PDB entry 9QCT | X-ray diffraction, 1.75 A resolution | chains A and B

[Chain A (and B)]
Name: L-asparaginase II
From: Rhizobium etli
Notes: chain B of this document is another copy of the same molecule, construct and numbering; everything in this record applies to it too
UniProt: Q9RFN5 (Q9RFN5_RHIET); residues 1-367 here correspond to UniProt positions 5-371 (UniProt number = residue number + 4)
Chain sequence (373 residues; numbered -5 to 367; the number before each row is that of its first residue; numbers below 1 keep their minus sign (Gly-5 is residue -5)):
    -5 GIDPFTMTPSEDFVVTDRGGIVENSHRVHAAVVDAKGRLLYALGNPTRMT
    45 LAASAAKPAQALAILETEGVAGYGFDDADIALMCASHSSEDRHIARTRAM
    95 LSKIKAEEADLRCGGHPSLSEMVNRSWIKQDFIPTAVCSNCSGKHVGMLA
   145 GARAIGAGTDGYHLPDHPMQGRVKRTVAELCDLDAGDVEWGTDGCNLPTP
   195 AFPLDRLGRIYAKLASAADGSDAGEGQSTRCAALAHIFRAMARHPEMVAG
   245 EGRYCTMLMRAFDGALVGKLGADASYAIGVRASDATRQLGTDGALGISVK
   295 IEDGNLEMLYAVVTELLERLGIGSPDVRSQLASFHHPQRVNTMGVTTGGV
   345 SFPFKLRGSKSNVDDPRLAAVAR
Disordered / not traced: -5 to 3, 353-367
Construct notes: expression tag (-5 to 0); engineered mutation Ala47 (Arg51 in Q9RFN5)
Metal / ion sites: Zn2+: Cys135, Lys138, Cys189
From the paper describing this entry:
  - Zn2+ coordination: Cys135, Lys138, Cys189
  - conformationally variable residues (side-chain flip): Glu17
  - contacts within the chain: Arg12-Glu17 (hydrogen bond), Ser48-Lys51 (hydrogen bond), Ser48-Ser80 (hydrogen bond), Lys51-Ser80 (hydrogen bond), Lys51-Ala79 (backbone contact), Ser80-Lys263 (hydrogen bond), Lys263-Leu264 (backbone contact)
  - catalytic residues: Ser48, Lys51, Ser80, Lys263
  - mutagenesis - R47A: abolished catalytic activity on L-Asn

[Interface between chain A and chain B]
Contacting residue pairs - 84 pairs, chain A then chain B:
  Arg12(A) - Leu45(B)
  Arg12(A) - Thr186(B)  hydrogen bond (side chain-backbone)
  Arg12(A) - Asp187(B)
  Arg12(A) - Gly188(B)
  Arg12(A) - Thr193(B)
  Ile15(A) - Leu45(B)  hydrophobic
  Ile15(A) - Glu183(B)
  Ile15(A) - Trp184(B)
  Ile15(A) - Gly185(B)
  Ile15(A) - Ala195(B)  hydrophobic
  Val16(A) - Arg42(B)
  Val16(A) - Leu45(B)
  Glu17(A) - Arg42(B)  hydrogen bond (backbone-side chain)
  Glu17(A) - Leu45(B)
  Glu17(A) - Asp267(B)
  Glu17(A) - Lys294(B)  hydrogen bond (backbone-side chain)
  Asn18(A) - Asp267(B)  hydrogen bond
  Asn18(A) - Lys294(B)  hydrogen bond
  Asn18(A) - Glu296(B)
  Asn18(A) - Asp297(B)
  Asn18(A) - Gly298(B)
  Ser19(A) - Glu296(B)  hydrogen bond
  Ser19(A) - Asp297(B)
  His20(A) - Asp297(B)
  Arg42(A) - Val16(B)
  Arg42(A) - Glu17(B)  hydrogen bond (side chain-backbone)
  Leu45(A) - Arg12(B)
  Leu45(A) - Ile15(B)  hydrophobic
  Leu45(A) - Val16(B)
  Leu45(A) - Glu17(B)
  Arg106(A) - Met337(B)
  Cys107(A) - Met337(B)
  Gly108(A) - Thr336(B)  hydrogen bond (backbone-side chain)
  Gly108(A) - Met337(B)
  Gly109(A) - Thr336(B)
  Arg119(A) - Ile122(B)
  Arg119(A) - Asp125(B)  salt bridge
  Ile122(A) - Arg119(B)
  Ile122(A) - Ile122(B)  hydrophobic
  Ile122(A) - Lys123(B)
  Lys123(A) - Ile122(B)
  Lys123(A) - Asp125(B)  salt bridge
  Asp125(A) - Lys123(B)  salt bridge
  Glu183(A) - Ile15(B)
  Trp184(A) - Ile15(B)
  Gly185(A) - Ile15(B)
  Thr186(A) - Arg12(B)  hydrogen bond (backbone-side chain)
  Thr186(A) - Asn335(B)
  Thr186(A) - Thr341(B)
  Asp187(A) - Arg12(B)
  Asp187(A) - Asn335(B)  hydrogen bond (backbone-side chain)
  Gly188(A) - Arg12(B)
  Gly188(A) - Asn335(B)
  Gly188(A) - Thr336(B)  hydrogen bond (backbone-side chain)
  Asn190(A) - Asn335(B)  hydrogen bond
  Asn190(A) - Met337(B)
  Asn190(A) - Val339(B)
  Thr193(A) - Arg12(B)
  Ala195(A) - Ile15(B)  hydrophobic
  Asp267(A) - Glu17(B)
  Asp267(A) - Asn18(B)  hydrogen bond
  Lys294(A) - Glu17(B)  hydrogen bond (side chain-backbone)
  Lys294(A) - Asn18(B)  hydrogen bond
  Glu296(A) - Asn18(B)
  Glu296(A) - Ser19(B)  hydrogen bond
  Asp297(A) - Asn18(B)
  Asp297(A) - Ser19(B)
  Asp297(A) - His20(B)
  Asp297(A) - Asp297(B)
  Gly298(A) - Asn18(B)
  Asn335(A) - Thr186(B)
  Asn335(A) - Asp187(B)  hydrogen bond (side chain-backbone)
  Asn335(A) - Gly188(B)
  Asn335(A) - Asn190(B)  hydrogen bond
  Thr336(A) - Gly108(B)  hydrogen bond (side chain-backbone)
  Thr336(A) - Gly109(B)
  Thr336(A) - His110(B)
  Thr336(A) - Gly188(B)  hydrogen bond (side chain-backbone)
  Met337(A) - Arg106(B)
  Met337(A) - Cys107(B)
  Met337(A) - Gly108(B)
  Met337(A) - Asn190(B)
  Val339(A) - Asn190(B)
  Thr341(A) - Thr186(B)
Other interface residues (no listed pair), chain A (39 interface residues in all): Arg21, His110, Cys189
Other interface residues (no listed pair), chain B (39 interface residues in all): Arg21, Cys189

[In short]
The chain A/chain B interface involves 39 residues from each chain, with 20 hydrogen bonds and 3 salt bridges.
Among the polar pairs are Arg119(A)-Asp125(B), Lys123(A)-Asp125(B) and Arg12(A)-Thr186(B). The paper reports
catalytic residues Ser48(A), Lys51(A) and Ser80(A) among others; R47A of chain A abolishes catalytic activity
on L-Asn.
Both chains are L-asparaginase II (Rhizobium etli). Entry 9QCT (Crystal structure of Rhizobium etli
L-asparaginase ReAV R47A mutant) was determined by X-ray diffraction together with 9QCU, 9QCW, 9QCY and 9QCZ
from the same study.
